PDB entry 8H40 | electron microscopy, 3.60 A resolution | chains 1 and Y of the 11 polymer chains in the assembly

# Chain 1
Molecule: 125-nt DNA strand
Sequence (125 nucleotides; numbered 1 to 125; the number before each row is that of its first residue):
     1 GTTAAGTGTAATGCAAAAAACGCATATTCTCTATGCAAAAAACGCATTAA
    51 TACGAGAATTTTGTAGCTACTTATACAAAATTCAGGAAAATTTTTCTGTA
   101 TAATGGGAGCTGTCACGGATGCAGG
Not modelled in the structure: 1-57, 124-125

# Chain Y
Molecule: NtcA
UniProtKB: P0A4U6 (NTCA_NOSS1); residue numbers follow UniProt; this construct covers 1-223
Sequence (223 residues; numbered 1 to 223; the number before each row is that of its first residue):
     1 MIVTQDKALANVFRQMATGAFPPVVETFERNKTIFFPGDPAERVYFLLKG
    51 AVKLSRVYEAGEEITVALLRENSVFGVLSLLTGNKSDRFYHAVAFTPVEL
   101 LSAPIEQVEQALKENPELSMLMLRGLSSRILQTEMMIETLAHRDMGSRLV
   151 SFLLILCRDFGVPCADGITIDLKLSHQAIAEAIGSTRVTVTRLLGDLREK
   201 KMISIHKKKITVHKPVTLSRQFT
Not modelled in the structure: 1-24, 221-223
Curated features (UniProtKB/Swiss-Prot):
  - DNA-binding region: His-176 to Gly-195 (H-T-H motif)
Reported in the primary citation:
  - binding site for the 125-nt DNA strand (chain 1): Arg-192
  - mutagenesis - R187A/V188A/R192A: decreased binding to the 125-nt DNA strand (chain 1)

# Chain 1 / chain Y interface
Contacting residue pairs (4; chain 1 residue first):
  DT61(1) / His-176(Y)  salt bridge to the phosphate
  DT62(1) / Thr-191(Y)  base contact
  DT62(1) / Leu-194(Y)  phosphate contact
  DT72(1) / Arg-143(Y)  salt bridge to the phosphate
Also at the interface, not in a pair above, chain 1 (4 interface residues in all): DT71

# Overview
Chain 1 and chain Y each contribute 4 residues to their interface; the contacts include 2 salt bridges. Polar
pairs include DT61(1)/His-176(Y) and DT72(1)/Arg-143(Y). The paper reports a binding site for the 125-nt DNA
strand (chain 1) at Arg-192(Y); R187A/V188A/R192A of chain Y reduce binding to the 125-nt DNA strand (chain
1).
Here chain 1 is a 125-nt DNA strand and chain Y is NtcA. Entry 8H40 (Cryo-EM structure of the transcription
activation complex NtcA-TAC) was determined by electron microscopy together with 8H3V and 8H3Z from the same
study.
